6OEM - chains A and F of the 10 polymer chains in the assembly; structure by electron microscopy, 3.60 A resolution.

[Chain A]
Protein: V(D)J recombination-activating protein 1
From: Mus musculus
Notes: EC 3.1.-.-, 2.3.2.27
UniProt: P15919 (RAG1_MOUSE); residue numbers follow UniProt; this construct covers 1-1040
Chain sequence (1040 residues; each row starts with the number of its first residue):
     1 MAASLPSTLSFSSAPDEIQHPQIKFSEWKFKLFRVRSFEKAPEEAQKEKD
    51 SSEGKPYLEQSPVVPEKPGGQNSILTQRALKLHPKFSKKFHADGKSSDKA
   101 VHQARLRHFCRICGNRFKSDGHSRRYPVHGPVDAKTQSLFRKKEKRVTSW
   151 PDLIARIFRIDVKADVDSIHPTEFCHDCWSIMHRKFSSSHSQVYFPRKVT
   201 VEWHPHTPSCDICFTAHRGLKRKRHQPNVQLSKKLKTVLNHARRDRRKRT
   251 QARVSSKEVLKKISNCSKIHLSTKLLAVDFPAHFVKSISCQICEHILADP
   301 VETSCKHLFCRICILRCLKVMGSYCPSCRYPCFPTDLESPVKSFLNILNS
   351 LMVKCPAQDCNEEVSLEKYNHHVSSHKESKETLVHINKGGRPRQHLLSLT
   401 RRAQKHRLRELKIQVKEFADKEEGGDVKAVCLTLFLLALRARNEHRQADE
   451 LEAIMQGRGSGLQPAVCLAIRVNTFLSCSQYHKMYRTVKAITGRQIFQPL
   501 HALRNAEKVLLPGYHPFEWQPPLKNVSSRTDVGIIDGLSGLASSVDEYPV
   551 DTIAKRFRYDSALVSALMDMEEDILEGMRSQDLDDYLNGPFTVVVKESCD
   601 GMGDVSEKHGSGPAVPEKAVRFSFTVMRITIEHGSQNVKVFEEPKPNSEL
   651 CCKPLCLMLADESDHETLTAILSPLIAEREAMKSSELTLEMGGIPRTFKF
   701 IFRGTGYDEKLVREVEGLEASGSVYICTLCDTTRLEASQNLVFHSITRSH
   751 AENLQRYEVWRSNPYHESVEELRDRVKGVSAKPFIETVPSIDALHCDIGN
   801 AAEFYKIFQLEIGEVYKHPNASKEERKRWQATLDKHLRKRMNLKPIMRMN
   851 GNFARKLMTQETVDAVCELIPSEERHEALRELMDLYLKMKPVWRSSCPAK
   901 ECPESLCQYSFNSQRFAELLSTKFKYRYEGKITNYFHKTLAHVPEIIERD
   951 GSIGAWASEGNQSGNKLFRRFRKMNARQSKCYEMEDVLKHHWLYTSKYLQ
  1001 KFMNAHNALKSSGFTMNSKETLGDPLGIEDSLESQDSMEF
Unresolved in the structure: 1-399, 958-960, 1009-1040
Differences from the reference sequence: engineered mutation Gln962 (Glu in P15919)
Curated features (UniProtKB/Swiss-Prot):
  - zinc finger: Cys290 to Arg329 (RING-type), Leu351 to Lys380 (RAG1-type)
  - DNA-binding region: Gly389 to Gln456 (NBD)
  - binding site (Zn(2+)): Cys266, His270, Cys290, Cys293, His295, Cys305, His307, Cys310, Cys313, Cys325, Cys328, Cys355, Cys360, His372, His376
  - binding site (a divalent metal cation): Asp600, Asp708
  - site: Trp893 (Essential for DNA hairpin formation, participates in base-stacking interactions near the cleavage site)
  - cross-link: Lys233 (Glycyl lysine isopeptide (Lys-Gly) (interchain with G-Cter in ubiquitin))
  - mutagenesis: Lys233 (K233M: Abolishes autoubiquitination), His307 (H307A: Displays lower E3 ligase activity and affects the joining step of V(D)J recombination), Cys325 (C325G: Loss of E3 ligase activity and affects the joining step of V(D)J recombination), Arg391 (R391A: Defects in converting nicked products to hairpins; R391L: Impairs DNA-binding and hairpin formation while maintaining some nicking activity), Arg393 (R393A: Impairs DNA-binding and hairpin formation while maintaining some nicking activity), Arg401 (R401A: Allows robust hairpin activity), Arg402 (R402A: Defects in converting nicked products to hairpins), Lys405 (K405A: Reduced hairpin activity), His406 (H406A: Allows robust hairpin activity), Arg407 (R407A: Impairs DNA-binding and reduces hairpin formation without affecting nicking activity), Asn443 (N443A: Impairs DNA-binding; when associated with A-445), His445 (H445A: Impairs DNA-binding; when associated with A-443), 22 further mutagenesis entries in UniProt
Ion coordination: Mg2+: Asp600, Asp708; Zn2+: Cys727, Cys730, His937, His942
From the paper describing this entry:
  - catalytic residues: Asp600, Asp708
  - mutagenesis - E962Q: abolished catalytic activity (citing earlier work)
  - binding site for the 50-nt DNA strand (chain F): Arg848, Met849
  - mutagenesis - R848A: increased catalytic activity

[Chain F]
Molecule: 50-nt DNA strand
Sequence (50 nucleotides; numbered 1 to 50; the number before each row is that of its first residue):
     1 CGGGTTTTTGTTAAGGGCTGTATCACTGTGTAAGACAGGCCAGATCCAGG
Unresolved in the structure: 47-50

[Chain A / chain F interface]
Residue-residue contacts (12):
  Arg446(A) with DT19(F), salt bridge to the phosphate
  Met602(A) with DT31(F), phosphate contact
  Gly603(A) with DT31(F), phosphate contact
  Met847(A) with DG34(F), phosphate contact
  Arg848(A) with DA32(F), base contact; DA33(F), sugar contact; DG34(F), phosphate contact
  Met849(A) with DG34(F), hydrogen bond to the phosphate
  Asn961(A) with DT31(F), phosphate contact
  Asn965(A) with DG30(F), sugar contact
  Arg969(A) with DT29(F), phosphate contact; DG30(F), salt bridge to the phosphate
Other interface residues (no listed pair), chain A (11 interface residues in all): Gln962, His1006
Other interface residues (no listed pair), chain F (8 interface residues in all): DT21

[Summary]
11 residues of chain A and 8 residues of chain F are in contact, with 1 hydrogen bond and 2 salt bridges.
Polar pairs include Met849(A)-DG34(F), Arg446(A)-DT19(F) and Arg969(A)-DG30(F). From the paper: catalytic
residues Asp600(A) and Asp708(A); E962Q of chain A abolishes catalytic activity.
Here chain A is V(D)J recombination-activating protein 1 (Mus musculus) and chain F is a 50-nt DNA strand.
Entry 6OEM (Cryo-EM structure of mouse RAG1/2 PRC complex (DNA0)) was determined by electron microscopy,
deposited together with 6OEN, 6OEO, 6OEP, 6OEQ, 6OER and 6V0V.
